4C4Y - chain A; structure by X-ray diffraction, 2.41 A resolution.

[Chain A]
Name: Bifunctional epoxide hydrolase 2
Organism: Homo sapiens
Notes: EC 3.3.2.10, 3.1.3.76; fragment: epoxide hydroxylase domain, residues 230-255
Reference sequence: P34913 (HYES_HUMAN); numbering as in UniProt (aligned over 230-555)
Sequence (326 residues; each row starts with the number of its first residue):
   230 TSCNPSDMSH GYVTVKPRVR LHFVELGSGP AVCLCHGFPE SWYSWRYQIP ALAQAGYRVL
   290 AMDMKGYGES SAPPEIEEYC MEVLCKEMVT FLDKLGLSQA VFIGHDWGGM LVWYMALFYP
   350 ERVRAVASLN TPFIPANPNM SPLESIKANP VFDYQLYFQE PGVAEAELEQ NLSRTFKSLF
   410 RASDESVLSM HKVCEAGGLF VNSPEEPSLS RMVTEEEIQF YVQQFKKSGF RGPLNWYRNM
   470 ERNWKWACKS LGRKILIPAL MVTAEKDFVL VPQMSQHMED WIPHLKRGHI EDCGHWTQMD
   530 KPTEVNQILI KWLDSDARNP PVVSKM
Disordered / not traced: 230-233, 548-555
Swiss-Prot annotation at these positions:
  - motif: S553 to M555 (Microbody targeting signal)
  - active site: D335 (Nucleophile), Y466 (Proton donor), H524 (Proton acceptor)
  - binding site (substrate): Y383
  - modified residue: S370 (Phosphoserine), K421 (N6-succinyllysine), K455 (N6-succinyllysine), K554 (N6-succinyllysine)
  - lipidation: C522 (S-(15-deoxy-Delta12,14-prostaglandin J2-9-yl)cysteine)
  - natural variant: R287 (R287Q: No effect on phosphatase activity), E470 (E470G: No effect on phosphatase activity and epoxyde hydrolase activity)
  - mutagenesis: C522 (C522S: Loss of S-(15-deoxy-Delta12,14-prostaglandin J2-9-yl)cysteine-induced inhibition of epoxide hydrolase activity)
Residues lining bound ligands: 1-(3-chlorophenyl)-3-(2-methoxyethyl)urea (7WI): F267, P268, D335, W336, M339, T360, Y383, F387, L408, M419, L428, Y466, V498, L499, H524, W525

[In short]
Chain A binds 1-(3-chlorophenyl)-3-(2-methoxyethyl)urea. UniProt lists 3 active-site residues,
substrate-binding residue Y383 and one mutagenesis site.
Chain A is Bifunctional epoxide hydrolase 2 (Homo sapiens); the structure, Crystal structure of human
bifunctional epoxide hydroxylase 2 complexed with A4, was determined by X-ray diffraction together with 4C4X
and 4C4Z from the same study.
